Entry 8CUP (X-ray diffraction, 1.54 A resolution); this record covers chain B.

# Chain B
Protein: Beta-lactamase
Organism: Acinetobacter baumannii
Notes: EC 3.5.2.6
UniProtKB: A7Y407 (A7Y407_ACIBA); residues 0-360 here correspond to UniProt positions 24-384 (UniProt number = residue number + 24)
Sequence (362 residues; row label = number of the first residue in the row; numbers below 1 keep their minus sign (Met-1 is residue -1)):
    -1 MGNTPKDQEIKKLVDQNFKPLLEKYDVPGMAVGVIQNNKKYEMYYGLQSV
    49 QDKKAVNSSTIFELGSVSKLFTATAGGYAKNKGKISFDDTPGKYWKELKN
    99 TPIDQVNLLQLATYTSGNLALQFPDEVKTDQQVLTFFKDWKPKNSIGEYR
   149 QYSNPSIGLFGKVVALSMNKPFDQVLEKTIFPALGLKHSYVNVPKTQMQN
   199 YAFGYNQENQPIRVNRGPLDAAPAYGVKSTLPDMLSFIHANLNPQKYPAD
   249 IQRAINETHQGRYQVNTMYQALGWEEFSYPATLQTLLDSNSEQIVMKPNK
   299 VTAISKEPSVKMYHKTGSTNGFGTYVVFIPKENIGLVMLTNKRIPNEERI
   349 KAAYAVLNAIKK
Not modelled in the structure: -1 to 0
Glycans and other covalent adducts: compound OZF linked to Ser64
Differences from the reference sequence: initiating methionine (-1)
Residues lining bound ligands: OZF (3-[(4S)-4-ethyl-5,7,7-trihydroxy-2,2,7-trioxo-6-oxa-2lambda~6~-thia-3-aza-7lambda~5~-phospha-5-boraheptan-1-yl]benzoic acid): Gly63, Lys67, Leu119, Gln120, Tyr150, Asn152, Tyr223, Val293, Lys313, Thr314, Gly315, Ser316, Thr317, Asn344
From the paper describing this entry:
  - binding site for OZF: Ser64, Leu119, Gln120, Asn152

# Overview
Compound OZF is covalently linked to Ser64. From the paper: a binding site for OZF at Ser64, Leu119 and Gln120
among others.
Chain B is Beta-lactamase (Acinetobacter baumannii); the structure, X-ray crystal structure of ADC-33 in
complex with sulfonamidoboronic acid 6d, was determined by X-ray diffraction together with 8CUL, 8CUM, 8CUO
and 8CUQ from the same study.
